Entry 7SJ7 (electron microscopy, 3.80 A resolution); this record covers chains C and D of the 12 polymer chains in the assembly.

== Chain C ==
Protein: Tubulin alpha-1B chain
Organism: Homo sapiens
UniProt: P68363 (TBA1B_HUMAN); residue numbers follow UniProt; this construct covers 1-37, 43-451
Amino-acid sequence (457 residues; each row starts with the number of its first residue; note: 2 numbers in that range are skipped by the numbering (no residue carries them; nothing is unmodelled there); a row labelled like 37A-37H holds insertion residues (37A, then the next letters in order)):
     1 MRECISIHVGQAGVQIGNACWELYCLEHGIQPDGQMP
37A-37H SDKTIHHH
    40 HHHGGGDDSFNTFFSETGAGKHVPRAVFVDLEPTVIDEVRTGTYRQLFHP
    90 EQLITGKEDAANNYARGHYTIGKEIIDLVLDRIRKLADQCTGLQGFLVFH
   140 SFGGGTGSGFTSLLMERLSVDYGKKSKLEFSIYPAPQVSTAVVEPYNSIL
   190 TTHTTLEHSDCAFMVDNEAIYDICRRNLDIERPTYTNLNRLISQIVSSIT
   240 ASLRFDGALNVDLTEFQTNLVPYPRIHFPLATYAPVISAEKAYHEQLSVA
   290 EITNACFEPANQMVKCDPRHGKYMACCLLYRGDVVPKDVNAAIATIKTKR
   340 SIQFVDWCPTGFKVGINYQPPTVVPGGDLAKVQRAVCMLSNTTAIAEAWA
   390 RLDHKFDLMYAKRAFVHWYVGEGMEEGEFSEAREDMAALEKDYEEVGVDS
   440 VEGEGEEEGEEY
Unresolved in the structure: 37A-37H, 43-46, 442-451
Sequence notes: insertion (37F-37H, 40-42)
Ion coordination: Mg2+: Glu-71 (together with GTP)
Residues lining bound ligands: GTP (guanosine-5'-triphosphate): Gly-10, Gln-11, Ala-12, Gln-15, Ile-16, Glu-71, Asp-98, Ala-99, Ala-100, Asn-101, Ser-140, Gly-142, Gly-143, Gly-144, Thr-145, Gly-146, Ile-171, Thr-179, Glu-183, Asn-206, Tyr-224, Leu-227, Asn-228, Ile-231
Swiss-Prot annotation at these positions:
  - motif: Met-1 to Cys-4 (MREC motif)
  - active site: Glu-254
  - binding site (GTP): Gly-10, Gln-11, Ala-12, Gln-15, Glu-71, Ala-99, Ser-140, Gly-143, Gly-144, Thr-145, Gly-146, Thr-179, Glu-183, Asn-206, Tyr-224, Asn-228, Leu-252
  - binding site (Mg(2+)): Glu-71
  - site: Tyr-451 (Involved in polymerization)
  - modified residue: Lys-37C (N6,N6,N6-trimethyllysine), Ser-48 (Phosphoserine), Ser-232 (Phosphoserine), Tyr-282 (3'-nitrotyrosine), Arg-339 (Omega-N-methylarginine), Ser-439 (Phosphoserine), Glu-443 (5-glutamyl polyglutamate), Glu-445 (5-glutamyl polyglutamate), Tyr-451 (3'-nitrotyrosine)
  - cross-link (Glycyl lysine isopeptide (Lys-Gly)): Lys-326 (interchain with G-Cter in ubiquitin), Lys-370 (interchain with G-Cter in ubiquitin)
  - mutagenesis: Glu-254 (E254A: Abolished GTPase activity; microtubules have an expanded lattice with a negative twist and display high binding to microtubule-end binding proteins such as MAPRE3 ...)
Reported in the primary citation:
  - catalytic residues: Glu-254 (citing earlier work)

== Chain D ==
Protein: Tubulin beta-3 chain
Organism: Homo sapiens
UniProt: Q13509 (TBB3_HUMAN); numbering as in UniProt (aligned over 1-450)
Amino-acid sequence (456 residues; each row starts with the number of its first residue):
     1 MREIVHIQAGQCGNQIGAKFWEVISDEHGIDPSGNYVGDSDLQLERISVY
    51 YNEASSHKYVPRAILVDLEPGTMDSVRSGAFGHLFRPDNFIFGQSGAGNN
   101 WAKGHYTEGAELVDSVLDVVRKECENCDCLQGFQLTHSLGGGTGSGMGTL
   151 LISKVREEYPDRIMNTFSVVPSPKVSDTVVEPYNATLSIHQLVENTDETY
   201 CIDNEALYDICFRTLKLATPTYGDLNHLVSATMSGVTTSLRFPGQLNADL
   251 RKLAVNMVPFPRLHFFMPGFAPLTARGSQQYRALTVPELTQQMFDAKNMM
   301 AACDPRHGRYLTVATVFRGRMSMKEVDEQMLAIQSKNSSYFVEWIPNNVK
   351 VAVCDIPPRGLKMSSTFIGNSTAIQELFKRISEQFTAMFRRKAFLHWYTG
   401 EGMDEMEFTEAESNMNDLVSEYQQYQDATAEEEGEMYEDDEEESEAQGPK
   451 ENLYFQ
Unresolved in the structure: 430-456
Sequence notes: expression tag (451-456)
Residues lining bound ligands:
  - GDP (guanosine-5'-diphosphate): Gly-10, Gln-11, Cys-12, Gln-15, Ile-16, Glu-69, Ala-97, Asn-99, Ser-138, Gly-141, Gly-142, Thr-143, Gly-144, Val-169, Asp-177, Thr-178, Asn-204, Tyr-222, Asn-226
  - GTP (guanosine-5'-triphosphate): Gln-245, Leu-246, Lys-252
Swiss-Prot annotation at these positions:
  - motif: Met-1 to Ile-4 (MREI motif)
  - binding site (GDP): Gly-10, Gln-11, Cys-12, Gln-15, Asn-99, Ser-138, Gly-142, Thr-143, Gly-144, Asp-177, Asn-204, Tyr-222, Asn-226
  - binding site (GTP): Gln-11, Glu-69, Ser-138, Gly-142, Thr-143, Gly-144, Asn-204, Asn-226
  - binding site (Mg(2+)): Glu-69
  - modified residue: Ser-172 (Phosphoserine), Glu-438 (5-glutamyl polyglutamate), Ser-444 (Phosphoserine)
  - natural variant: Arg-62 (R62Q: In CFEOM3A), Thr-178 (T178M: In CDCBM1), Glu-205 (E205K: In CDCBM1), Arg-262 (R262C: In CFEOM3A; R262H: In CFEOM3A), Ala-302 (A302T: In CFEOM3A; A302V: In CDCBM1), Met-323 (M323V: In CDCBM1), Arg-380 (R380C: In CFEOM3A), Glu-410 (E410K: In CFEOM3A), Asp-417 (D417H: In CFEOM3A; D417N: In CFEOM3A)

== Interface between chain C and chain D ==
Residue-residue contacts (68; chain C residue first):
  Met-1(C) / Pro-70(D)  hydrophobic
  Met-1(C) / Gln-94(D)
  Arg-2(C) / Glu-69(D)  salt bridge
  Arg-2(C) / Gly-71(D)
  His-42(C) / Asp-74(D)  salt bridge
  Lys-163(C) / Gly-400(D)  hydrogen bond (side chain-backbone)
  Asp-245(C) / Ser-75(D)
  Gly-246(C) / Gln-11(D)
  Ala-247(C) / Gln-11(D)
  Leu-248(C) / Gln-11(D)
  Leu-248(C) / Asp-177(D)
  Asn-249(C) / Gln-11(D)
  Asp-251(C) / Glu-69(D)
  Thr-253(C) / Gly-98(D)
  Thr-253(C) / Lys-103(D)
  Glu-254(C) / Gly-98(D)
  Glu-254(C) / Asn-99(D)
  Gln-256(C) / Trp-397(D)  hydrogen bond (backbone-side chain)
  Thr-257(C) / Gly-98(D)  hydrogen bond (side chain-backbone)
  Thr-257(C) / Phe-394(D)
  Thr-257(C) / Trp-397(D)
  Asn-258(C) / Asn-99(D)
  Asn-258(C) / Val-179(D)  hydrogen bond (side chain-backbone)
  Asn-258(C) / Phe-394(D)
  Val-260(C) / Phe-394(D)
  Val-260(C) / His-396(D)
  Val-260(C) / Trp-397(D)  hydrogen bond (backbone-side chain)
  Pro-261(C) / Ala-393(D)
  Pro-261(C) / Phe-394(D)  hydrogen bond (backbone-backbone)
  Pro-261(C) / His-396(D)
  Tyr-262(C) / Arg-391(D)  hydrogen bond (side chain-backbone)
  Tyr-262(C) / His-396(D)
  Pro-263(C) / His-396(D)
  Val-324(C) / Thr-219(D)
  Val-324(C) / Pro-220(D)
  Pro-325(C) / Tyr-208(D)
  Pro-325(C) / Pro-220(D)
  Pro-325(C) / Tyr-222(D)  hydrophobic
  Lys-326(C) / Tyr-208(D)
  Lys-326(C) / Phe-212(D)
  Lys-326(C) / Pro-220(D)
  Asn-329(C) / Val-175(D)
  Asn-329(C) / Glu-205(D)  hydrogen bond
  Asn-329(C) / Tyr-208(D)
  Trp-346(C) / Ala-387(D)
  Trp-346(C) / Met-388(D)
  Trp-346(C) / Arg-391(D)
  Trp-346(C) / Ala-393(D)  hydrophobic
  Pro-348(C) / Gln-384(D)
  Pro-348(C) / Met-388(D)
  Thr-349(C) / Ser-176(D)
  Thr-349(C) / Val-179(D)  hydrogen bond (side chain-backbone)
  Thr-349(C) / Gln-384(D)
  Thr-349(C) / Met-388(D)
  Gly-350(C) / Ser-176(D)
  Phe-351(C) / Ser-176(D)
  Phe-351(C) / Asp-177(D)
  Phe-351(C) / Thr-178(D)
  Phe-351(C) / Val-179(D)
  Lys-352(C) / Asn-99(D)
  Lys-352(C) / Asp-177(D)
  Lys-352(C) / Val-179(D)
  Val-353(C) / Asp-177(D)  hydrogen bond (backbone-backbone)
  Glu-434(C) / Arg-391(D)
  Val-435(C) / Arg-391(D)  hydrogen bond (backbone-side chain)
  Val-437(C) / Arg-391(D)
  Ser-439(C) / Arg-391(D)  hydrogen bond
  Glu-441(C) / Arg-390(D)
Interface residues without a listed pair, chain C (44 interface residues in all): Gly-131, Gln-133, Leu-259, Ile-332, Lys-336, Asp-345, Cys-347, Asp-438, Val-440
Interface residues without a listed pair, chain D (40 interface residues in all): Gln-15, Ser-95, Lys-174, Val-180, Glu-181, Pro-182, Thr-221, Leu-395, Glu-401

== Overview ==
44 residues of chain C and 40 residues of chain D are in contact; the contacts include 12 hydrogen bonds and 2
salt bridges. Polar contacts include Arg-2(C)/Glu-69(D), His-42(C)/Asp-74(D) and Lys-163(C)/Gly-400(D). Chain
C binds GTP. Bound to chain D: GTP and GDP. The paper reports the catalytic residue Glu-254(C).
Chain C is Tubulin alpha-1B chain and chain D is Tubulin beta-3 chain, both from Homo sapiens; the structure,
Undecorated 13pf wildtype microtubule from recombinant human tubulin, was determined by electron microscopy
(same publication as 7SJ8, 7SJ9 and 7SJA).
